PDB entry 6MV6 | X-ray diffraction, 1.50 A resolution | chain A

== Chain A ==
Protein: Ribonuclease K6
From: Homo sapiens
Notes: EC 3.1.27.-
UniProtKB: Q93091 (RNAS6_HUMAN); residues 3-127 here correspond to UniProt positions 26-150 (UniProt number = residue number + 23)
Amino-acid sequence (126 residues; numbered 2 to 127; the number before each row is that of its first residue):
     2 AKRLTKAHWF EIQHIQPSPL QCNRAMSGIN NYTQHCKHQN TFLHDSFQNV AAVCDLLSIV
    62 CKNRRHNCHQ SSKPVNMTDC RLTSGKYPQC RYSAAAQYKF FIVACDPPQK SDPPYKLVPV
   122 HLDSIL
Not modelled in the structure: 85-87
Sequence notes: expression tag (2)
UniProt features mapped onto this chain:
  - active site: His15 (Proton acceptor), His122 (Proton donor)
  - binding site (substrate): Lys38 to Thr42, Lys63, Arg82
  - site: Ile13 (Important for bactericidal activity, bacterial agglutination activity and binding to bacterial lipopolysaccharide (LPS)), His36 (Facilitates cleavage of polynucleotide substrates), Lys38 (Critical for catalytic activity)
  - glycosylation (N-linked (GlcNAc...) asparagine): Asn32, Asn77
Disulfides: Cys23-Cys81, Cys37-Cys91, Cys55-Cys106, Cys62-Cys69
What the authors report for this chain:
  - catalytic residues: His15, Lys38, His122 (citing earlier work)
  - binding site for phosphate ion: Gln14, His15, Arg66, His67, Gln110, Lys111, His122, Leu123
  - binding site for phosphate ion: Asn68 (from molecular simulation)

== Summary ==
UniProt lists active-site residues His15 and His122 and 7 substrate-binding residues. The paper reports
catalytic residues His15, Lys38 and His122; a binding site for phosphate ion at Gln14, His15 and Arg66 among
others.
Chain A is Ribonuclease K6 (Homo sapiens); the structure, Crystal structure of RNAse 6, was determined by
X-ray diffraction (same publication as 6MV7).
